7QOG - chains A and M of the 5 polymer chains in the assembly; structure by electron microscopy, 3.09 A resolution.

# Chain A
Name: Portal protein gp20
From: Bacteroides phage crAss001
Reference sequence: A0A385DT68 (A0A385DT68_9CAUD); residues 1-806 here = UniProt positions 1-806
Sequence (806 residues; numbered 1 to 806; the number before each row is that of its first residue):
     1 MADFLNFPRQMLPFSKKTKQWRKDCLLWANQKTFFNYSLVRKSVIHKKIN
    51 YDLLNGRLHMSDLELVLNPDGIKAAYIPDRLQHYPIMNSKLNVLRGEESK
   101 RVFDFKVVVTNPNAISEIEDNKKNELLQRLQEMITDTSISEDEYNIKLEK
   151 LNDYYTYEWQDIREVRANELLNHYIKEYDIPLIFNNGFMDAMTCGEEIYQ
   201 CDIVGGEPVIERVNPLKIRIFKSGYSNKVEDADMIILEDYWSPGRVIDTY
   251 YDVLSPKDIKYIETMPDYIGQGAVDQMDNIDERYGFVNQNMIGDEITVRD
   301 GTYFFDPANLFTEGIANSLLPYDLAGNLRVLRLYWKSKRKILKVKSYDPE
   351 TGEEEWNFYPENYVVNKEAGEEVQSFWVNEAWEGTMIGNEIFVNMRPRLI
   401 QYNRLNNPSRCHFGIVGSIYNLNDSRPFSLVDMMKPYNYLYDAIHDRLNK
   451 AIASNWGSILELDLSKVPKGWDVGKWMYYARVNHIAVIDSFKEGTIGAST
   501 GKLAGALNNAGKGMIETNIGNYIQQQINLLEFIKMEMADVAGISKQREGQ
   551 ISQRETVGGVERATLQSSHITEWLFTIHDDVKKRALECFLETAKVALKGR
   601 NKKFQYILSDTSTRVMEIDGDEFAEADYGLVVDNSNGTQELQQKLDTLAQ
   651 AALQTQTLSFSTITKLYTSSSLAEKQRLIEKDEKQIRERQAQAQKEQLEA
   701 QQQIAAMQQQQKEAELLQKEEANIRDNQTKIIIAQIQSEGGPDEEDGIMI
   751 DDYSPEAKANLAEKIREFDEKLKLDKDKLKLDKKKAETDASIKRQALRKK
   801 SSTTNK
Not modelled in the structure: 1-5, 33-35, 68-71, 269-324, 550-563, 740-806

# Chain M
Name: Cargo protein 1 gp45
From: Bacteroides phage crAss001
Reference sequence: A0A385DV85 (A0A385DV85_9CAUD); numbering as in UniProt (aligned over 1-842)
Sequence (842 residues; row label = number of the first residue in the row):
     1 MAKKKIKRRGKMPPNIFDTGGQSWGQQSSGQFSNAFKGENLGNSIGSIGG
    51 AVGGIAQAGISNAQIADTSGIEAQNKAQKNMVVGASSNDDLMSEWGSWNK
   101 VKDDYSWKDVRGGSTGQRVTNTIGAAGQGAAAGASVGGPIGAIVGGVVGL
   151 GSAIGGWLGGNRKAKRKAKKLNKEAKEANERALTSFETRADNIDTQNDFN
   201 MLANFSAYGGPLEFGSGAIGYEFDNRYLNNQEMSAVAKQRLTSLPNSFQA
   251 LPEMNTYNAFAEGGGLSREKNYGSKKKPYPSVPSGDFAGPHRSYPIPTKA
   301 DARDALRLAGLHGNESVRRKVLAKYPSLKAFGGSLFDSVVGNNFNQSFTQ
   351 GIQGMFQQEPEQTVQAANIAKDGGDIKIKEKNKGKFTAYCGGKVTEACIR
   401 KGKNSSNPTTRKRATFAQNARNWNAFGGWLNTQGGDFTNGVTFINEGGSH
   451 EENPYQGIQIGVDPEGAPNLVEQGEVVYDDYVFSDRMEIPDDIRKEYKLR
   501 GKTFAKAAKSAQRESEERPNDPLSTKGLQAAMERIATAQEEARQRKEAHR
   551 EGNEYPSMFAYGGDTNPYGLALEDPMSVEELEALMVQSGETGEIAPEGNN
   601 GNRQTWTRYAPIIGSGLASLSDLFSKPDYDSADLISGVDLGAEAVGYAPI
   651 GNYLSYRPLDRDFYINKMNQQAAATRRGLMNTSGGNRLNAQAGILAADYN
   701 YGQNMGNLARQAEEYNQQLRERVEAFNRGTNMFNTETGLKASMFNAESRN
   751 AAKRARLGQATTVAQLRQGIKDQDAARRSANITNFLQGLGDMGWENEQAN
   801 WLDTLAKSGVLKMNTKGEYTGGTKKAKGGKVRTKKKKGLTYG
Not modelled in the structure: 1-424, 464-465, 553-842

# How chain A and chain M interact
Residue-residue contacts (60; chain A residue first):
  Phe-14(A) / Glu-514(M)
  Phe-14(A) / Arg-518(M)
  Arg-22(A) / Glu-517(M)  salt bridge
  Asp-202(A) / Gln-433(M)
  Ile-203(A) / Gln-433(M)  hydrogen bond (backbone-side chain)
  Gly-205(A) / Gln-433(M)  hydrogen bond (backbone-backbone)
  Gly-205(A) / Gly-434(M)
  Gly-206(A) / Gln-433(M)  hydrogen bond (backbone-backbone)
  Gly-206(A) / Gly-434(M)  hydrogen bond (backbone-backbone)
  Tyr-251(A) / Gly-434(M)
  Asp-252(A) / Asn-431(M)
  Asp-252(A) / Thr-432(M)
  Asp-252(A) / Gln-433(M)
  Asp-252(A) / Gly-434(M)  hydrogen bond (side chain-backbone)
  Val-253(A) / Asn-431(M)
  Val-253(A) / Thr-432(M)
  Arg-339(A) / Glu-514(M)  salt bridge
  Arg-339(A) / Arg-518(M)
  Arg-339(A) / Asp-521(M)  salt bridge
  Arg-339(A) / Leu-523(M)
  Arg-339(A) / Ser-524(M)
  Ile-341(A) / Leu-523(M)  hydrophobic
  Phe-358(A) / Leu-523(M)
  Phe-358(A) / Lys-526(M)
  Tyr-359(A) / Lys-526(M)
  Pro-360(A) / Glu-514(M)
  Pro-360(A) / Leu-523(M)
  Pro-360(A) / Gly-527(M)
  Asn-362(A) / Glu-514(M)
  Tyr-363(A) / Ala-530(M)  hydrophobic
  Val-364(A) / Lys-498(M)
  Val-364(A) / Arg-534(M)
  Glu-380(A) / Arg-518(M)  salt bridge
  Glu-380(A) / Asp-521(M)
  Glu-383(A) / Gln-433(M)
  Asn-394(A) / Thr-432(M)
  Met-395(A) / Glu-517(M)
  Arg-396(A) / Thr-432(M)  hydrogen bond
  Arg-396(A) / Gln-433(M)  hydrogen bond
  Arg-396(A) / Glu-517(M)
  Pro-397(A) / Glu-517(M)
  Pro-397(A) / Arg-518(M)
  Leu-399(A) / Thr-432(M)
  Leu-399(A) / Gln-433(M)
  Leu-399(A) / Phe-437(M)  hydrophobic
  Leu-399(A) / Asn-520(M)  hydrogen bond (backbone-side chain)
  Gln-401(A) / Asp-521(M)
  Asn-403(A) / Asp-521(M)
  Asn-403(A) / Pro-522(M)
  Val-595(A) / Phe-437(M)
  Lys-598(A) / Phe-437(M)
  Lys-598(A) / Asn-520(M)
  Gly-599(A) / Gly-435(M)
  Gly-599(A) / Asp-436(M)  hydrogen bond (backbone-backbone)
  Gly-599(A) / Phe-437(M)
  Arg-600(A) / Trp-429(M)
  Arg-600(A) / Asp-436(M)
  Glu-622(A) / Asn-520(M)
  Glu-622(A) / Pro-522(M)
  Phe-623(A) / Pro-522(M)  hydrophobic
Interface residues without a listed pair, chain A (37 interface residues in all): Lys-19, Val-204, Asn-357, Trp-382, Ile-400
Interface residues without a listed pair, chain M (23 interface residues in all): Leu-430, Ala-511
Interface features reported in the paper:
  - interface residues, chain A: Ser-337(A)

# Summary
The interface between chain A and chain M involves 37 residues on one side and 23 on the other, with 9
hydrogen bonds and 4 salt bridges. Polar contacts include Arg-22(A)/Glu-517(M), Arg-339(A)/Glu-514(M) and
Arg-339(A)/Asp-521(M). The paper reports the interface residue Ser-337(A).
Here chain A is Portal protein gp20 and chain M is Cargo protein 1 gp45, both from Bacteroides phage crAss001.
Entry 7QOG (Portal protein assembly of the phicrAss001 virion with C12 symmetry imposed) was determined by
electron microscopy (same publication as 7QOH, 7QOI, 7QOJ, 7QOK and 7QOL).
